PDB entry 8BPF | electron microscopy, 3.50 A resolution | chains A and B of the 12 polymer chains in the assembly

# Chain A (and B)
Protein: Immunoglobulin heavy constant mu
From: Homo sapiens
Notes: chain B of this document is another copy of the same molecule, construct and numbering; everything in this record applies to it too
Chain sequence (348 residues; row label = number of the first residue in the row):
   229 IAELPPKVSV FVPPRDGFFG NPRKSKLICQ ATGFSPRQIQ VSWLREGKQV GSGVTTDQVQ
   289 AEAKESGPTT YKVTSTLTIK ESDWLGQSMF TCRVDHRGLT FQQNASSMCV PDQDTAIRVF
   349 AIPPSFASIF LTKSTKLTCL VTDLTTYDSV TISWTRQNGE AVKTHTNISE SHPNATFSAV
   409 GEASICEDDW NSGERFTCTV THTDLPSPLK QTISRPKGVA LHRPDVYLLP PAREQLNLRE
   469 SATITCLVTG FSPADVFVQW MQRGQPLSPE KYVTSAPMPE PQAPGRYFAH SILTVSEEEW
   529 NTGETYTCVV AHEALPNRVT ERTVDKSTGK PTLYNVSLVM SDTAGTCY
Disordered / not traced: 229-345 (chain B: 229-345, 572-576)
Disulfide bonds: Cys-367/Cys-426, Cys-474/Cys-536
Glycans and other covalent adducts: N-acetylglucosamine (NAG) linked to Asn-563
Reported in the primary citation:
  - post-translational modification sites: Asn-563
  - specificity-determining residues: Arg-467, Arg-514 (proposed by the authors, not directly observed)
  - specificity-determining residues: Arg-467, Arg-514 (by similarity / conservation)

# Interface between chain A and chain B
Pairs across the interface - 46 pairs, chain A then chain B:
  Tyr-455(A) with Ala-460(B), hydrophobic; Gln-463(B)
  Leu-457(A) with Pro-458(B); Ala-460(B), hydrophobic
  Pro-458(A) with Leu-457(B)
  Ala-460(A) with Leu-457(B), hydrophobic
  Arg-461(A) with Thr-556(B), hydrogen bond (side chain-backbone); Gly-557(B)
  Glu-462(A) with Val-454(B); Tyr-455(B)
  Gln-463(A) with Tyr-455(B)
  Glu-498(A) with Pro-509(B); Gln-510(B)
  Val-501(A) with Pro-509(B)
  Pro-509(A) with Val-501(B), hydrophobic
  Phe-516(A) with Ile-520(B), hydrophobic
  His-518(A) with His-518(B); Ile-520(B)
  Lys-558(A) with Pro-458(B); Arg-461(B); Gly-557(B)
  Pro-559(A) with Pro-559(B)
  Thr-560(A) with Thr-560(B), hydrogen bond (backbone-side chain); Leu-561(B)
  Leu-561(A) with Leu-561(B)
  Tyr-562(A) with Pro-559(B), hydrophobic; Leu-561(B), hydrogen bond (backbone-backbone); Tyr-562(B), hydrophobic; Asn-563(B), hydrogen bond (backbone-backbone)
  Val-564(A) with Asn-563(B); Val-564(B); Ser-565(B)
  Leu-566(A) with Ser-565(B); Leu-566(B); Val-567(B), hydrogen bond (backbone-backbone)
  Val-567(A) with Val-567(B), hydrophobic
  Met-568(A) with Val-567(B); Met-568(B); Ser-569(B), hydrogen bond (backbone-backbone)
  Ser-569(A) with Ser-569(B)
  Asp-570(A) with Ser-569(B), hydrogen bond (backbone-backbone); Asp-570(B); Thr-571(B)
  Thr-571(A) with Ser-569(B); Asp-570(B), hydrogen bond (backbone-side chain)
  Ala-572(A) with Asp-570(B), hydrogen bond (backbone-side chain)
Other interface residues (no listed pair), chain A (34 interface residues in all): Pro-459, Leu-466, Thr-473, Leu-475, Ser-503, Met-506, Ile-520, Asn-563, Ser-565
Other interface residues (no listed pair), chain B (35 interface residues in all): Leu-456, Glu-462, Thr-471, Glu-498, Met-506, Phe-516, Arg-550, Lys-558

# Summary
The interface between chain A and chain B involves 34 residues on one side and 35 on the other, with 9
hydrogen bonds. Among the polar pairs are Arg-461(A)/Thr-556(B), Thr-560(A)/Thr-560(B) and
Thr-571(A)/Asp-570(B). N-acetylglucosamine is covalently linked to Asn-563(A). From the paper: specificity
determinants Arg-467(A) and Arg-514(A); a modification site at Asn-563(A).
Both chains are Immunoglobulin heavy constant mu (Homo sapiens). Entry 8BPF (FcMR binding at subunit Fcu1 of
IgM pentamer) was determined by electron microscopy together with 8BPE and 8BPG from the same study.
